Entry 8U6Y (electron microscopy, 2.80 A resolution); this record covers chains C and D of the 34 polymer chains in the assembly.

Chain C:
Molecule: Proteasome subunit alpha type-3
Organism: Saccharomyces cerevisiae S288C
UniProt: P23638 (PSA3_YEAST); residue numbers follow UniProt; this construct covers 1-245
Chain sequence (245 residues; numbered 1 to 245; the number before each row is that of its first residue):
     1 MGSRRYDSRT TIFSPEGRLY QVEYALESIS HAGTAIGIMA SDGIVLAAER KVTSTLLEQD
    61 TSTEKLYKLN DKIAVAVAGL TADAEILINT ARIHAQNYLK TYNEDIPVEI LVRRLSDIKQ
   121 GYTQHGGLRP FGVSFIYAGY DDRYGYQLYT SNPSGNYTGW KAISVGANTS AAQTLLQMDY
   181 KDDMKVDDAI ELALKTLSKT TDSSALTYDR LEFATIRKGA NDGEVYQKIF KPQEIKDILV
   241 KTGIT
Disordered / not traced: 1-5, 219-224, 245
UniProt features mapped onto this chain:
  - cross-link (Glycyl lysine isopeptide (Lys-Gly)): Lys-100 (interchain with G-Cter in ubiquitin), Lys-199 (interchain with G-Cter in ubiquitin), Lys-231 (interchain with G-Cter in ubiquitin)

Chain D:
Molecule: Proteasome subunit alpha type-4
Organism: Saccharomyces cerevisiae S288C
Notes: EC 3.4.25.1
UniProt: P40303 (PSA4_YEAST); residue numbers follow UniProt; this construct covers 1-254
Chain sequence (254 residues; row label = number of the first residue in the row):
     1 MSGYDRALSI FSPDGHIFQV EYALEAVKRG TCAVGVKGKN CVVLGCERRS TLKLQDTRIT
    61 PSKVSKIDSH VVLSFSGLNA DSRILIEKAR VEAQSHRLTL EDPVTVEYLT RYVAGVQQRY
   121 TQSGGVRPFG VSTLIAGFDP RDDEPKLYQT EPSGIYSSWS AQTIGRNSKT VREFLEKNYD
   181 RKEPPATVEE CVKLTVRSLL EVVQTGAKNI EITVVKPDSD IVALSSEEIN QYVTQIEQEK
   241 QEQQEQDKKK KSNH
Disordered / not traced: 1-3, 47-51, 60-61, 203-209, 238-254
UniProt features mapped onto this chain:
  - modified residue: Thr-60 (Phosphothreonine)

How chain C and chain D interact:
Contacting residue pairs (63; chain C residue first):
  Tyr-6(C) / Asp-5(D)
  Arg-9(C) / Arg-6(D)  hydrogen bond (side chain-backbone)
  Thr-10(C) / Arg-127(D)
  Thr-11(C) / Gly-125(D)
  Thr-11(C) / Arg-127(D)
  Ile-12(C) / Arg-6(D)
  Ile-12(C) / Gln-19(D)
  Phe-13(C) / Gln-19(D)  hydrogen bond (backbone-side chain)
  Phe-13(C) / Tyr-22(D)
  Phe-13(C) / Ala-26(D)  hydrophobic
  Phe-13(C) / Arg-127(D)
  Phe-13(C) / Pro-128(D)
  Ser-14(C) / Tyr-22(D)
  Pro-15(C) / Tyr-22(D)  hydrophobic
  Pro-15(C) / Glu-25(D)
  Glu-16(C) / Glu-25(D)
  Glu-16(C) / Arg-29(D)
  Gly-17(C) / Tyr-22(D)
  Gly-17(C) / Ala-26(D)
  Leu-19(C) / Arg-127(D)
  Met-39(C) / Asp-56(D)
  Met-39(C) / Arg-58(D)
  Arg-113(C) / Arg-83(D)
  Ser-116(C) / Arg-83(D)
  Asp-117(C) / Arg-83(D)  salt bridge
  Asp-117(C) / Ile-84(D)
  Gln-120(C) / Ala-80(D)
  Gln-120(C) / Asp-81(D)  hydrogen bond
  Gln-120(C) / Ile-84(D)
  Gln-120(C) / Arg-127(D)
  Thr-123(C) / Arg-127(D)
  Gln-124(C) / Tyr-120(D)
  Gln-124(C) / Val-126(D)
  Gln-124(C) / Arg-127(D)  hydrogen bond (side chain-backbone)
  Gln-124(C) / Phe-129(D)
  His-125(C) / Gly-125(D)
  Gly-126(C) / Gly-125(D)  hydrogen bond (backbone-backbone)
  Tyr-144(C) / Arg-58(D)  hydrogen bond (backbone-side chain)
  Tyr-144(C) / Ile-59(D)  hydrophobic
  Tyr-146(C) / Arg-58(D)  hydrogen bond (backbone-side chain)
  Gln-147(C) / Ile-59(D)
  Leu-148(C) / Ile-59(D)
  Tyr-149(C) / Ile-59(D)
  Ser-154(C) / Ala-80(D)
  Gly-155(C) / Ala-80(D)
  Gly-155(C) / Arg-83(D)  hydrogen bond (backbone-side chain)
  Tyr-157(C) / Arg-83(D)
  Gly-159(C) / Gln-55(D)
  Gly-159(C) / Asp-56(D)  hydrogen bond (backbone-backbone)
  Gly-159(C) / Ile-59(D)
  Trp-160(C) / Leu-52(D)  hydrophobic
  Trp-160(C) / Leu-54(D)
  Trp-160(C) / Gln-55(D)
  Trp-160(C) / Asp-56(D)
  Lys-161(C) / Leu-54(D)  hydrogen bond (backbone-backbone)
  Lys-161(C) / Gln-55(D)
  Ala-162(C) / Leu-54(D)
  Gln-173(C) / Leu-54(D)
  Leu-176(C) / Leu-54(D)  hydrophobic
  Gln-177(C) / Leu-52(D)
  Gln-177(C) / Lys-53(D)  hydrogen bond (backbone-side chain)
  Gln-177(C) / Leu-54(D)
  Tyr-180(C) / Leu-54(D)  hydrophobic
Interface residues without a listed pair, chain C (37 interface residues in all): Asn-156
Interface residues without a listed pair, chain D (28 interface residues in all): Ala-23, Leu-78, Gly-124, Gly-130

Overview:
37 residues of chain C face 28 of chain D across their interface; the contacts include 11 hydrogen bonds and 1
salt bridge. Among the polar pairs are Asp-117(C)/Arg-83(D), Arg-9(C)/Arg-6(D) and Phe-13(C)/Gln-19(D).
Chain C is Proteasome subunit alpha type-3 and chain D is Proteasome subunit alpha type-4, both from
Saccharomyces cerevisiae S288C; the structure, Preholo-Proteasome from Beta 3 D205 deletion, was determined by
electron microscopy together with 8U7U from the same study.
